3LAP - chains B and C of the 12 polymer chains in the assembly; structure by X-ray diffraction, 2.15 A resolution.

# Chain B (and C)
Name: Arginine repressor
Organism: Mycobacterium tuberculosis
Notes: chain C of this document is another copy of the same molecule, construct and numbering; everything in this record applies to it too
UniProt: P0A4Y8 (ARGR_MYCTU); residues 1-170 here = UniProt positions 1-170
Amino-acid sequence (170 residues; numbered 1 to 170; the number before each row is that of its first residue):
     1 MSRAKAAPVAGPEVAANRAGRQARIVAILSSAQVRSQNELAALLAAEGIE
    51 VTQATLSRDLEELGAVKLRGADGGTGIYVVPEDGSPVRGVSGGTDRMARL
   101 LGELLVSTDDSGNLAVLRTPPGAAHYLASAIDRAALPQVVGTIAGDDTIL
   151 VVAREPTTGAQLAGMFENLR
Unresolved in the structure: 1-15, 83-88
Ligand contacts:
  - L-canavanine (GGB), molecule 1: P121, G122, D146
  - L-canavanine (GGB), molecule 2: H125, A128, S129, D132, T142, I143, A144
  - L-canavanine (GGB), molecule 3: G145, D146, D147, T148

# How chain B and chain C interact
Contacting residue pairs (20; chain B residue first):
  D109(B) - V140(C)
  D109(B) - R154(C)  salt bridge
  D110(B) - V140(C)
  S111(B) - N113(C)  hydrogen bond
  S111(B) - V152(C)
  S111(B) - A153(C)  hydrogen bond (side chain-backbone)
  S111(B) - E155(C)
  G112(B) - N113(C)
  G112(B) - E155(C)  hydrogen bond (backbone-side chain)
  L114(B) - L114(C)  hydrophobic
  V116(B) - V140(C)  hydrophobic
  I143(B) - I143(C)
  G145(B) - H125(C)
  G145(B) - I143(C)
  D146(B) - H125(C)
  T148(B) - T142(C)  hydrogen bond (side chain-backbone)
  T148(B) - I143(C)
  I149(B) - I143(C)
  L150(B) - I143(C)  hydrophobic
  L150(B) - V152(C)  hydrophobic
Also at the interface, not in a pair above, chain B (15 interface residues in all): R118, A144, D147
Also at the interface, not in a pair above, chain C (14 interface residues in all): D132, G141, A144, L150

# Overview
15 residues of chain B and 14 residues of chain C are in contact, with 4 hydrogen bonds and 1 salt bridge.
Among the polar pairs are D109(B)-R154(C), S111(B)-N113(C) and S111(B)-A153(C). Ligands of chain B: 3 copies
of L-canavanine.
Both chains are Arginine repressor (Mycobacterium tuberculosis). Entry 3LAP (The Structure of the Intermediate
Complex of the Arginine Repressor from Mycobacterium tuberculosis Bound to its ...) was determined by X-ray
diffraction, deposited together with 3LAJ.
